PDB entry 5YL4 | X-ray diffraction, 2.64 A resolution | chains A and B of the 6 polymer chains in the assembly

Chain A:
Protein: Tubulin alpha chain
From: Sus barbatus
Reference sequence: A0A0R4I993 (A0A0R4I993_SUSBA); numbering as in UniProt (aligned over 1-450)
Sequence (450 residues; numbered 1 to 450; the number before each row is that of its first residue):
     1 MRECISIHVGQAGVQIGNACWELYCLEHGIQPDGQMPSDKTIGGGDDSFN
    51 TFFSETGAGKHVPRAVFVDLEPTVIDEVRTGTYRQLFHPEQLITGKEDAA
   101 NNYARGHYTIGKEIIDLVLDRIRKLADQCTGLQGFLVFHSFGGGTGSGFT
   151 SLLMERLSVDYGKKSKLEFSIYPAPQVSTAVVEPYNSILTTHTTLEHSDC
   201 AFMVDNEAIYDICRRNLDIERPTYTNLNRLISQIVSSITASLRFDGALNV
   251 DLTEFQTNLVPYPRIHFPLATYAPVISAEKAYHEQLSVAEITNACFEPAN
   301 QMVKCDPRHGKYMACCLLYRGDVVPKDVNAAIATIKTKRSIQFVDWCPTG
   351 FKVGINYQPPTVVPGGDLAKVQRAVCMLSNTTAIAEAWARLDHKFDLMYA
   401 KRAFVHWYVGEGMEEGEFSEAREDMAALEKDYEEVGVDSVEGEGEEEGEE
Unresolved in the structure: 438-450
Bound ions: Ca2+: Asp-39, Thr-41, Gly-44, Glu-55
Ligand contacts: GTP (guanosine-5'-triphosphate): Gly-10, Gln-11, Ala-12, Gln-15, Ile-16, Asp-69, Asp-98, Ala-99, Ala-100, Asn-101, Asn-102, Ser-140, Gly-142, Gly-143, Gly-144, Thr-145, Gly-146, Ile-171, Pro-173, Val-177, Ser-178, Glu-183, Asn-206, Tyr-224, Leu-227, Asn-228, Ile-231

Chain B:
Protein: Tubulin beta chain
From: Sus barbatus
Reference sequence: A0A0R4I995 (A0A0R4I995_SUSBA); residue numbers follow UniProt; this construct covers 1-445
Sequence (445 residues; row label = number of the first residue in the row):
     1 MREIVHIQAGQCGNQIGAKFWEVISDEHGIDPTGSYHGDSDLQLERINVY
    51 YNEATGNKYVPRAILVDLEPGTMDSVRSGPFGQIFRPDNFVFGQSGAGNN
   101 WAKGHYTEGAELVDSVLDVVRKESESCDCLQGFQLTHSLGGGTGSGMGTL
   151 LISKIREEYPDRIMNTFSVMPSPKVSDTVVEPYNATLSVHQLVENTDETY
   201 CIDNEALYDICFRTLKLTTPTYGDLNHLVSATMSGVTTCLRFPGQLNADL
   251 RKLAVNMVPFPRLHFFMPGFAPLTSRGSQQYRALTVPELTQQMFDSKNMM
   301 AACDPRHGRYLTVAAIFRGRMSMKEVDEQMLNVQNKNSSYFVEWIPNNVK
   351 TAVCDIPPRGLKMSATFIGNSTAIQELFKRISEQFTAMFRRKAFLHWYTG
   401 EGMDEMEFTEAESNMNDLVSEYQQYQDATADEQGEFEEEEGEDEA
Unresolved in the structure: 276-279, 429-445
Bound ions: Mg2+: Gln-11 (together with GDP); Ca2+ near Glu-111 (its only coordinating residue here)
Ligand contacts:
  - 8WR ((3Z,6Z)-3-[(4-tert-butyl-1H-imidazol-5-yl)methylidene]-6-[[3-(phenylcarbonyl)phenyl]methylidene]piperazine-2,5-dione): His-6, Phe-20, Tyr-50, Gln-134, Leu-135, Thr-136, Asn-165, Thr-166, Phe-167, Glu-198, Tyr-200, Met-233, Gly-235, Val-236, Thr-237, Cys-239, Leu-240, Leu-246, Leu-250, Leu-253, Ala-254, Met-257, Ala-314, Ala-315, Ile-316, Lys-350, Thr-351, Ala-352, Ile-368
  - GDP (guanosine-5'-diphosphate): Gly-10, Gln-11, Cys-12, Gln-15, Ile-16, Asp-67, Asn-99, Ser-138, Gly-140, Gly-141, Gly-142, Thr-143, Gly-144, Ser-145, Val-169, Pro-171, Val-175, Asp-177, Glu-181, Asn-204, Leu-207, Tyr-222, Leu-225, Asn-226

Interface between chain A and chain B:
Pairs across the interface - 54 pairs, chain A then chain B:
  Gln-11(A) / Asn-247(B)  hydrogen bond
  Glu-71(A) / Asn-247(B)  hydrogen bond
  Thr-73(A) / Asn-247(B)  hydrogen bond
  Val-74(A) / Asn-247(B)
  Lys-96(A) / Met-1(B)  hydrogen bond (backbone-backbone)
  Glu-97(A) / Met-1(B)
  Glu-97(A) / Arg-162(B)  salt bridge
  Glu-97(A) / Arg-251(B)  salt bridge
  Asp-98(A) / Asp-249(B)
  Asp-98(A) / Lys-252(B)  salt bridge
  Ala-100(A) / Arg-251(B)
  Ala-100(A) / Lys-252(B)
  Ala-100(A) / Val-255(B)
  Asn-101(A) / Lys-252(B)
  Asn-101(A) / Asn-256(B)
  Arg-105(A) / Arg-251(B)
  Pro-175(A) / Asn-347(B)
  Pro-175(A) / Lys-350(B)  hydrogen bond (backbone-side chain)
  Ser-178(A) / Lys-350(B)  hydrogen bond (backbone-side chain)
  Thr-179(A) / Leu-246(B)
  Thr-179(A) / Lys-350(B)
  Ala-180(A) / Asn-256(B)
  Ala-180(A) / Lys-350(B)
  Val-181(A) / Asn-256(B)  hydrogen bond (backbone-side chain)
  Val-181(A) / Ile-345(B)  hydrophobic
  Val-182(A) / Asn-256(B)
  Glu-220(A) / Ser-322(B)  hydrogen bond
  Glu-220(A) / Lys-324(B)
  Arg-221(A) / Met-323(B)
  Arg-221(A) / Asp-327(B)  salt bridge
  Lys-394(A) / Pro-346(B)
  Lys-394(A) / Asn-347(B)  hydrogen bond
  Leu-397(A) / Glu-343(B)
  Leu-397(A) / Trp-344(B)
  Met-398(A) / Trp-344(B)
  Met-398(A) / Pro-346(B)
  Lys-401(A) / Phe-260(B)
  Lys-401(A) / Trp-344(B)
  Lys-401(A) / Ala-428(B)
  Arg-402(A) / Phe-260(B)
  Ala-403(A) / Pro-259(B)
  Ala-403(A) / Phe-260(B)  hydrophobic
  Phe-404(A) / Val-255(B)
  Phe-404(A) / Asn-256(B)
  Phe-404(A) / Val-258(B)
  Phe-404(A) / Pro-259(B)  hydrogen bond (backbone-backbone)
  Phe-404(A) / Ile-345(B)  hydrophobic
  His-406(A) / Val-258(B)
  His-406(A) / Pro-259(B)  hydrogen bond (side chain-backbone)
  His-406(A) / Phe-260(B)
  His-406(A) / Pro-261(B)
  Trp-407(A) / Ala-254(B)
  Trp-407(A) / Val-255(B)
  Trp-407(A) / Val-258(B)  hydrogen bond (side chain-backbone)
Other interface residues (no listed pair), chain A (28 interface residues in all): Tyr-210
Other interface residues (no listed pair), chain B (31 interface residues in all): Cys-129, Leu-130, Asp-197, Met-257, Thr-312, Thr-351

In short:
The interface between chain A and chain B involves 28 residues on one side and 31 on the other; the contacts
include 12 hydrogen bonds and 4 salt bridges. Among the polar pairs are Glu-97(A)/Arg-162(B),
Glu-97(A)/Arg-251(B) and Asp-98(A)/Lys-252(B). Bound to chain A: GTP.
Here chain A is Tubulin alpha chain and chain B is Tubulin beta chain, both from Sus barbatus. Entry 5YL4
(Crystal structure of T2R-ttl-8WR complex) was determined by X-ray diffraction.
